Entry 8YQJ (X-ray diffraction, 1.69 A resolution); this record covers chains A and B.

== Chain A (and B) ==
Name: Lipase
Source organism: Paracoccus kondratievae
Notes: chain B of this document is another copy of the same molecule, construct and numbering; everything in this record applies to it too
Reference sequence: A0AA37R2E6 (A0AA37R2E6_9RHOB); numbering as in UniProt (aligned over 1-291)
Chain sequence (291 residues; each row starts with the number of its first residue):
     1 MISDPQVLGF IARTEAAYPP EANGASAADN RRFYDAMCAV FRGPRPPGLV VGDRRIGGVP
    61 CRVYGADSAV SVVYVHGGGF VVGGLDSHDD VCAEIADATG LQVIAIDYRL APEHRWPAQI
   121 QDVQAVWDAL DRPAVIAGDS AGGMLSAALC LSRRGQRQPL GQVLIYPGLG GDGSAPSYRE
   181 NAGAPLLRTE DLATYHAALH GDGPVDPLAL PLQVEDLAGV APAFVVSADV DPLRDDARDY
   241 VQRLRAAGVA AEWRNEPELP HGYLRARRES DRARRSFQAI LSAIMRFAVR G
Construct notes: conflict Glu113 (Gly in A0AA37R2E6)

== Chain A / chain B interface ==
Residue-residue contacts (50; chain A residue first):
  Gln6(A) with Arg268(B)
  Pro44(A) with Asp271(B); Arg275(B)
  Pro46(A) with Arg275(B)
  Pro47(A) with Arg272(B); Arg275(B)
  Glu94(A) with Arg274(B), salt bridge; Arg275(B); Gln278(B), hydrogen bond
  Asp97(A) with Arg254(B), salt bridge; Arg275(B)
  Ala98(A) with Gln278(B); Ala279(B); Ser282(B), hydrogen bond (backbone-side chain)
  Thr99(A) with Ser282(B); Arg286(B), hydrogen bond (backbone-side chain)
  Arg254(A) with Asp97(B), salt bridge
  Arg267(A) with Arg274(B)
  Arg268(A) with Gln6(B); Asp271(B), salt bridge; Arg274(B)
  Asp271(A) with Pro44(B); Arg268(B), salt bridge
  Arg272(A) with Pro47(B)
  Arg274(A) with Glu94(B), salt bridge; Arg267(B); Arg268(B); Arg274(B)
  Arg275(A) with Pro44(B); Pro46(B); Pro47(B); Glu94(B); Asp97(B)
  Phe277(A) with Gln278(B)
  Gln278(A) with Glu94(B), hydrogen bond; Ala98(B); Phe277(B); Leu281(B)
  Ala279(A) with Ala98(B)
  Leu281(A) with Gln278(B)
  Ser282(A) with Ala98(B), hydrogen bond (side chain-backbone); Met285(B)
  Met285(A) with Ser282(B); Arg286(B), hydrogen bond
  Arg286(A) with Thr99(B), hydrogen bond (side chain-backbone); Val289(B)
  Val289(A) with Arg286(B); Val289(B), hydrophobic; Arg290(B)
  Arg290(A) with Val289(B)
Interface residues without a listed pair, chain A (25 interface residues in all): Arg45
Interface residues without a listed pair, chain B (25 interface residues in all): Arg45

== Overview ==
Chain A and chain B each contribute 25 residues to their interface, with 7 hydrogen bonds and 6 salt bridges.
Among the polar pairs are Glu94(A)-Arg274(B), Asp97(A)-Arg254(B) and Arg268(A)-Asp271(B).
Chain A and chain B are both Lipase (Paracoccus kondratievae); the structure, Crystal structure of HylD1, was
determined by X-ray diffraction, deposited together with 8YQP.
